6UPK - chains B and J of the 10 polymer chains in the assembly; structure by electron microscopy, 4.90 A resolution (low resolution: residue-level contacts below are approximate; hydrogen-bond / salt-bridge calls are withheld).

== Chain B ==
Molecule: Histone H4
From: Homo sapiens
UniProt: P62805 (H4_HUMAN); residues 0-102 here correspond to UniProt positions 1-103 (UniProt number = residue number + 1)
Sequence (103 residues; row label = number of the first residue in the row; numbering starts at 0):
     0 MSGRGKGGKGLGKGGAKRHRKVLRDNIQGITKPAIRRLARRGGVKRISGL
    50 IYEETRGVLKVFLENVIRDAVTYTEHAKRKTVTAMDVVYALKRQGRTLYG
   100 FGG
Not modelled in the structure: 0-24
Curated features (UniProtKB/Swiss-Prot):
  - DNA-binding region: Lys16 to Lys20
  - modified residue: Ser1 (N-acetylserine), Arg3 (Asymmetric dimethylarginine), Lys5 (N6-(2-hydroxyisobutyryl)lysine), Lys8 (N6-(2-hydroxyisobutyryl)lysine), Lys12 (N6-(2-hydroxyisobutyryl)lysine), Lys16 (N6-(2-hydroxyisobutyryl)lysine), Lys20 (N6,N6,N6-trimethyllysine), Lys31 (N6-(2-hydroxyisobutyryl)lysine), Lys44 (N6-(2-hydroxyisobutyryl)lysine), Ser47 (Phosphoserine), Tyr51 (Phosphotyrosine), Lys59 (N6-(2-hydroxyisobutyryl)lysine), Lys77 (N6-(2-hydroxyisobutyryl)lysine), Lys79 (N6-(2-hydroxyisobutyryl)lysine), Thr80 (Phosphothreonine), Tyr88 (Phosphotyrosine), Lys91 (N6-(2-hydroxyisobutyryl)lysine)
  - cross-link (Glycyl lysine isopeptide (Lys-Gly)): Lys12 (interchain with G-Cter in SUMO2), Lys20 (interchain with G-Cter in SUMO2), Lys31 (interchain with G-Cter in SUMO2), Lys59 (interchain with G-Cter in SUMO2), Lys79 (interchain with G-Cter in SUMO2), Lys91 (interchain with G-Cter in SUMO2)

== Chain J ==
Molecule: 79-nt DNA strand
Sequence (79 nucleotides; numbered -39 to 39; the number before each row is that of its first residue; numbers below 1 keep their minus sign (DT-39 is residue -39)):
   -39 TAGGGAGTAATCCCCTTGGCGGTTAAAACGCGGGGGACAGCGCGTACGTG
    11 CGTTTAAGCGGTGCTAGAGCTGTCTACGA
Not modelled in the structure: -39 to -33

== Interface between chain B and chain J ==
Pairs across the interface - 17 pairs, chain B then chain J:
  Arg35(B) - DC7(J)
  Arg35(B) - DG8(J)
  Arg39(B) - DG8(J)
  Arg39(B) - DT9(J)
  Lys44(B) - DG8(J)
  Arg45(B) - DC7(J)
  Arg45(B) - DG8(J)
  Ile46(B) - DC7(J)
  Ile46(B) - DG8(J)
  Ser47(B) - DC7(J)
  Gly48(B) - DC7(J)
  Tyr51(B) - DG8(J)
  Arg78(B) - DA28(J)
  Lys79(B) - DG27(J)
  Lys79(B) - DA28(J)
  Thr80(B) - DG27(J)
  Thr80(B) - DA28(J)
Interface residues without a listed pair, chain B (12 interface residues in all): Lys31

== Summary ==
Chain B and chain J form an interface of 12 and 5 residues respectively. Curated annotation (UniProt) lists a
DNA-binding region on chain B.
Here chain B is Histone H4 (Homo sapiens) and chain J is a 79-nt DNA strand. Entry 6UPK (Structure of
FACT_subnucleosome complex 1) was determined by electron microscopy (same publication as 6UPL).
